6K7Y - chains A and D of the 20 polymer chains in the assembly; structure by electron microscopy, 3.60 A resolution.

Chain A (and D):
Protein: Calcium uniporter protein, mitochondrial
Organism: Homo sapiens
Notes: chain D of this document is another copy of the same molecule, construct and numbering; everything in this record applies to it too
UniProtKB: Q8NE86 (MCU_HUMAN); numbering as in UniProt (aligned over 73-348)
Sequence (276 residues; row label = number of the first residue in the row):
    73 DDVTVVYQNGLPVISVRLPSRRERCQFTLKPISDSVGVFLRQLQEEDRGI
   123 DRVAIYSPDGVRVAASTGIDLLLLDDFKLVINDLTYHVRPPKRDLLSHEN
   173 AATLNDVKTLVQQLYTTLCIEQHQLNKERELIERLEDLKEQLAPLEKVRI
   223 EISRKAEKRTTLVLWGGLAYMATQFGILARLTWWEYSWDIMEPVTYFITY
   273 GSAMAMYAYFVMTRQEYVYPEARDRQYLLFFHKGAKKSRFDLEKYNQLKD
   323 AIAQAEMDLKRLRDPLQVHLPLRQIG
Not modelled in the structure: 346-348
Ion coordination: Ca2+: Glu-264 (shared with 1 residue of chain B; 1 residue of chain C; Glu-264(D) of chain D)
Small-molecule neighbours:
  - PLX ((9R,11S)-9-({[(1S)-1-hydroxyhexadecyl]oxy}methyl)-2,2-dimethyl-5,7,10-trioxa-2lambda~5~-aza-6lambda~5~-phosphaoctacosane-6,6,11-triol), molecule 1: Leu-234, Val-235, Leu-236, Gly-238, Gly-239, Met-243, Ser-274, Ala-277, Met-278, Tyr-281, Tyr-289, Val-290, Tyr-291, Ala-294, Gln-298, Phe-302
  - PLX, molecule 2: Val-266, Phe-269, Ile-270
  - PLX, molecule 3: Ala-275, Tyr-279, Phe-282, Glu-288
UniProt features mapped onto this chain:
  - region: Thr-285 to Val-290 (Juxtamembrane helix)
  - motif: Trp-260 to Tyr-268 (Selectivity filter)
  - binding site (Ca(2+)): Glu-264
  - modified residue: Ser-92 (Phosphoserine), Cys-97 (S-glutathionyl cysteine), Lys-332 (N6-acetyllysine)
  - mutagenesis: Ser-92 (S92A: Decreased MCU current; when associated with A-57; S92A: Impairs calcium uptake, but has no effect on oligomerization and interaction with MICU1 and MICU2), Cys-97 (C97A: Abolished glutathionylation in response to reactive oxygen species), Asp-123 (D123R: No effect on calcium uptake in presence of high concentrations of calcium. Abolished dimerization of MCU), Lys-180 (K180A: No effect on calcium uptake, oligomerization and interaction with MICU1 and MICU2), Cys-191 (C191A: Does not affect glutathionylation in response to reactive oxygen species), Leu-240 (L240W: Abolished calcium uptake), Ala-241 (A241W: Abolished interaction with EMRE/SMDT1 and calcium uptake), Gly-248 (G248W: Abolished calcium uptake), Glu-257 (E257A: According to a report, inhibits calcium uptake. According to a subsequent report, does not affect greatly calcium uptake; E257S: Does not affect greatly calcium uptake), Ser-259 (S259A: Does not inhibit calcium uptake. Strongly reduced sensitivity to ruthenium red inhibition; S259R: Prevents entrance of calcium into the pore), Trp-260 (W260A/F/Y: Abolished mitochondrial calcium uptake), Asp-261 to Glu-264 (Dominant negative (DN) mutant; inhibits calcium uptake. Inhibits calcium channel activity ...), 14 further mutagenesis entries in UniProt
Reported in the primary citation:
  - Ca2+ coordination: Glu-264
  - binding site for cardiolipin: Arg-297

Interface between chain A and chain D:
Contacting residue pairs - 38 pairs, chain A then chain D:
  Tyr-79(A) / Asn-177(D)
  Tyr-79(A) / Thr-181(D)
  Asn-81(A) / Leu-143(D)
  Gly-82(A) / Asn-177(D)  hydrogen bond (backbone-side chain)
  Leu-90(A) / Arg-134(D)
  Arg-93(A) / Arg-124(D)
  Glu-95(A) / Tyr-128(D)  hydrogen bond
  Glu-95(A) / Arg-134(D)  salt bridge
  Arg-96(A) / Val-133(D)
  Arg-96(A) / Arg-134(D)  hydrogen bond (backbone-backbone)
  Cys-97(A) / Arg-134(D)
  Gln-98(A) / Val-133(D)
  Gln-98(A) / Arg-134(D)  hydrogen bond (backbone-backbone)
  Gln-98(A) / Ala-136(D)  hydrogen bond (backbone-backbone)
  Phe-99(A) / Ala-136(D)  hydrophobic
  Ile-104(A) / Gln-184(D)
  Gln-114(A) / Ser-138(D)  hydrogen bond
  Glu-118(A) / Arg-134(D)  salt bridge
  Glu-118(A) / Ala-136(D)
  Glu-118(A) / Ala-137(D)  hydrogen bond (side chain-backbone)
  Asp-142(A) / Gln-184(D)
  Asp-142(A) / Thr-188(D)  hydrogen bond
  Leu-146(A) / Thr-189(D)
  Arg-165(A) / Gln-185(D)
  Asn-172(A) / Leu-186(D)
  Asn-172(A) / Leu-190(D)
  Thr-175(A) / Leu-182(D)
  Thr-175(A) / Leu-186(D)
  Val-179(A) / Leu-182(D)  hydrophobic
  Leu-182(A) / Thr-175(D)
  Leu-182(A) / Asp-178(D)
  Leu-182(A) / Val-179(D)  hydrophobic
  Leu-186(A) / Asn-172(D)
  Leu-186(A) / Thr-175(D)
  Leu-186(A) / Leu-176(D)  hydrophobic
  Thr-189(A) / Asn-172(D)
  Leu-190(A) / Leu-168(D)  hydrophobic
  Glu-264(A) / Glu-264(D)
Other interface residues (no listed pair), chain A (29 interface residues in all): Thr-100, Pro-103, Leu-143, Leu-176, Gln-185
Other interface residues (no listed pair), chain D (28 interface residues in all): Val-135, Thr-139, Lys-180, Val-183

Summary:
29 residues of chain A face 28 of chain D across their interface, with 8 hydrogen bonds and 2 salt bridges.
Among the polar pairs are Glu-95(A)/Arg-134(D), Glu-118(A)/Arg-134(D) and Gly-82(A)/Asn-177(D). Bound to chain
A: 3 copies of compound PLX. From the paper: a binding site for cardiolipin at Arg-297(A); Ca2+ coordination
by Glu-264(A).
Both chains are Calcium uniporter protein, mitochondrial (Homo sapiens). Entry 6K7Y (Intact human
mitochondrial calcium uniporter complex with MICU1/MICU2 subunits) was determined by electron microscopy (same
publication as 6K7X).
